Entry 6CUF (electron microscopy, 4.00 A resolution); this record covers chains l and d of the 24 polymer chains in the assembly.

== Chain l ==
Molecule: vFP1.01 Light chain
Source organism: Mus musculus
Amino-acid sequence (219 residues; row label = number of the first residue in the row):
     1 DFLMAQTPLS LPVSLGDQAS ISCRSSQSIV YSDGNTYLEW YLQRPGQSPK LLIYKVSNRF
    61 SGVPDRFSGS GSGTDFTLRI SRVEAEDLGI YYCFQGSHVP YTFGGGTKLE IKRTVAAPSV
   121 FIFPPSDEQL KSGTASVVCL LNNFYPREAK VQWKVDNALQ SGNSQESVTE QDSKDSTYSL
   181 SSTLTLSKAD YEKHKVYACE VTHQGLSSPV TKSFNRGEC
Unresolved in the structure: 114-219
Disulfide bonds: Cys23-Cys93

== Chain d ==
Molecule: Envelope glycoprotein gp120
Source organism: Human immunodeficiency virus 1
UniProtKB: Q2N0S6 (Q2N0S6_9HIV1); the construct lacks a stretch of the UniProt sequence and is renumbered around it, so the offset changes along the chain: 31-141 = UniProt 30-140; 150-185 = UniProt 141-176; 187-309 = UniProt 186-308; 312-321 = UniProt 309-318; 2 more segments
Amino-acid sequence (473 residues; each row starts with the number of its first residue; note: 12 numbers in that range are skipped by the numbering (no residue carries them; nothing is unmodelled there); a row labelled like 185A-185I holds insertion residues (185A, then the next letters in order)):
    31 AENLWVTVYY GVPVWKDAET TLFCASDAKA YETEKHNVWA THACVPTDPN PQEIHLENVT
    91 EEFNMWKNNM VEQMHTDIIS LWDQSLKPCV KLTPLCVTLQ CTNVTNNITD D
   150 MRGELKNCSF NMTTELRDKK QKVYSLFYRL DVVQIN
185A-185I ENQGNRSNN
   187 SNKEYRLINC NTSAITQACP KVSFEPIPIH YCAPAGFAIL KCKDKKFNGT GPCPSVSTVQ
   247 CTHGIKPVVS TQLLLNGSLA EEEVMIRSEN ITNNAKNILV QFNTPVQINC TRPNNNTRKS
   307 IRI
   312 GPGQAFYATG
  321A D
   322 IIGDIRQAHC NVSKATWNET LGKVVKQLRK HFGNNTIIRF ANSSGGDLEV TTHSFNCGGE
   382 FFYCNTSGLF NSTWISN
   400 TSVQGSNSTG SNDSITLPCR IKQIINMWQR IGQAMYAPPI QGVIRCVSNI TGLILTRDGG
   460 STNSTTETFR PGGGDMRDNW RSELYKYKVV KIEPLGVAPT RCKRRV
Unresolved in the structure: 185A-185I, 400-410
Disulfide bonds: Cys119-Cys205, Cys126-Cys196, Cys131-Cys157, Cys218-Cys247, Cys228-Cys239, Cys296-Cys331, Cys378-Cys445, Cys385-Cys418
Covalently attached groups: N-acetylglucosamine (NAG) linked to Asn133, Asn156, Asn160, Asn197, Asn234, Asn262, Asn301, Asn355, Asn363, Asn386, Asn392, Asn448; glycan linked to Asn137, Asn276, Asn332
Sequence notes: conflict Asn332 (Thr330 in Q2N0S6), Cys501 (Ala498 in Q2N0S6)
What the authors report for this chain:
  - mutagenesis - S241N: decreased binding to vFP16.02
  - mutagenesis - S241N: decreased binding to vFP20.01
  - post-translational modification sites: Asn88, Asn295, Asn448 (citing earlier work)

== How chain l and chain d interact ==
Pairs across the interface (10; chain l residue first):
  Asp1(l) with Lys229(d), salt bridge; Glu267(d)
  Phe2(l) with Glu83(d)
  Val30(l) with Asn80(d)
  Tyr31(l) with Asn80(d), hydrogen bond (backbone-side chain)
  Ser32(l) with Asn80(d), hydrogen bond (backbone-side chain)
  Gly34(l) with Asn80(d)
  His98(l) with Glu83(d), hydrogen bond (side chain-backbone)
  Val99(l) with His85(d)
  Pro100(l) with His85(d)
Interface residues without a listed pair, chain l (11 interface residues in all): Gln27, Asp33
Interface residues without a listed pair, chain d (7 interface residues in all): Glu87, His249

== In short ==
11 residues of chain l face 7 of chain d across their interface, with 3 hydrogen bonds and 1 salt bridge.
Polar pairs include Asp1(l)-Lys229(d), Tyr31(l)-Asn80(d) and Ser32(l)-Asn80(d). From the paper: S241N of chain
d reduces binding to vFP16.02; modification sites Asn88(d), Asn295(d) and Asn448(d).
Here chain l is vFP1.01 Light chain (Mus musculus) and chain d is Envelope glycoprotein gp120 (Human
immunodeficiency virus 1). Entry 6CUF (Cryo-EM structure at 4.2 A resolution of vaccine-elicited antibody
vFP1.01 in complex with HIV-1 Env BG505 ...) was determined by electron microscopy together with 6CUE from the
same study.
